Entry 8FD2 (electron microscopy, 3.65 A resolution); this record covers chains D and M of the 13 polymer chains in the assembly.

== Chain D ==
Molecule: Type I-B CRISPR-associated protein Cas7
Source organism: Nostoc sp. 'Peltigera membranacea cyanobiont' 210A
UniProtKB: A0A235IG15 (A0A235IG15_9NOSO); numbering as in UniProt (aligned over 1-323)
Amino-acid sequence (323 residues; numbered 1 to 323; the number before each row is that of its first residue):
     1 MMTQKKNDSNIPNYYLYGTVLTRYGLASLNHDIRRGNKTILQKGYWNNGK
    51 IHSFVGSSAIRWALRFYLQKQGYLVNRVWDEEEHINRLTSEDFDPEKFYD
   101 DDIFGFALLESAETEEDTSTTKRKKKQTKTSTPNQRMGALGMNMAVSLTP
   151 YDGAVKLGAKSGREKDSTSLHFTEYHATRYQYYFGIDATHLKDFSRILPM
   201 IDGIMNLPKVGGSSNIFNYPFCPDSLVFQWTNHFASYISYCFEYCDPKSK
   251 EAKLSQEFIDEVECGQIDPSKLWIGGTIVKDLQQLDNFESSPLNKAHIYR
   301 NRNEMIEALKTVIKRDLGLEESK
Disordered / not traced: 1-11, 110-132, 320-323

== Chain M ==
Molecule: 71-nt RNA strand
Sequence (71 nucleotides; row label = number of the first residue in the row):
     1 UUGCUCAAGAGAAGUCAUUUAAUAAGGCCACUGUUAAACGUAGGUGAGUC
    51 GUGGCUUUAUGCCGUUAGGCG
Disordered / not traced: 64-71

== Interface between chain D and chain M ==
Residue-residue contacts (51; chain D residue first):
  Leu29(D) - U34(M)  phosphate contact
  Asn30(D) - G33(M)  phosphate contact
  Asn30(D) - U34(M)  hydrogen bond to the phosphate
  His31(D) - G33(M)  sugar contact
  His31(D) - U34(M)  salt bridge to the phosphate
  Asp32(D) - G33(M)  base contact
  Ile33(D) - G33(M)  base contact
  Arg34(D) - G33(M)  hydrogen bond to the sugar
  Arg34(D) - U34(M)  salt bridge to the phosphate
  Ser58(D) - U32(M)  hydrogen bond to the phosphate
  Ser58(D) - G33(M)  hydrogen bond to the phosphate
  Ala59(D) - U32(M)  phosphate contact
  Arg61(D) - A30(M)  phosphate contact
  Arg61(D) - C31(M)  salt bridge to the phosphate
  Trp62(D) - U32(M)  stacking on the base
  Arg77(D) - U32(M)  salt bridge to the phosphate
  His84(D) - U34(M)  base contact
  His84(D) - U35(M)  sugar contact
  Asn86(D) - U32(M)  hydrogen bond to the phosphate
  Phe104(D) - A30(M)  sugar contact
  Gly105(D) - A30(M)  sugar contact
  Phe106(D) - C29(M)  sugar contact
  Phe106(D) - A30(M)  sugar contact
  Ala107(D) - A30(M)  hydrogen bond to the sugar
  Leu109(D) - A30(M)  base contact
  Gln135(D) - C29(M)  sugar contact
  Arg136(D) - C29(M)  phosphate contact
  Arg136(D) - A30(M)  phosphate contact
  Met137(D) - C29(M)  phosphate contact
  Met137(D) - A30(M)  phosphate contact
  Gly138(D) - A30(M)  phosphate contact
  Lys156(D) - C39(M)  salt bridge to the phosphate
  Leu157(D) - C39(M)  phosphate contact
  Gly158(D) - C39(M)  phosphate contact
  Ala159(D) - A37(M)  sugar contact
  Ala159(D) - A38(M)  sugar contact
  Ala159(D) - C39(M)  hydrogen bond to the phosphate
  Lys160(D) - A37(M)  sugar contact
  Lys160(D) - A38(M)  phosphate contact
  Ser161(D) - A38(M)  hydrogen bond to the phosphate
  Ser161(D) - G40(M)  sugar contact
  Gly162(D) - G40(M)  sugar contact
  Lys165(D) - G40(M)  base contact
  Leu170(D) - C39(M)  base contact
  Lys209(D) - U32(M)  hydrogen bond to the base
  Lys209(D) - U35(M)  salt bridge to the phosphate
  Gly211(D) - U32(M)  base contact
  Gly212(D) - U34(M)  phosphate contact
  Gly212(D) - U35(M)  phosphate contact
  Asn215(D) - A36(M)  hydrogen bond to the phosphate
  Asn215(D) - A37(M)  hydrogen bond to the phosphate
Other interface residues (no listed pair), chain D (39 interface residues in all): Arg65, Trp79, Ser213, Ile216

== Summary ==
39 residues of chain D and 12 residues of chain M are in contact, with 11 hydrogen bonds, 6 salt bridges and 1
aromatic stacking contact. Among the polar pairs are Lys209(D)-U32(M), Arg34(D)-G33(M) and Ala107(D)-A30(M).
Chain D is Type I-B CRISPR-associated protein Cas7 (Nostoc sp. 'Peltigera membranacea cyanobiont' 210A) and
chain M is a 71-nt RNA strand; the structure, Cryo-EM structure of Cascade complex in type I-B CAST system,
was determined by electron microscopy, deposited together with 8FCJ, 8FCU, 8FCV, 8FCW, 8FD3, 8FF4 and 8FF5.
